Entry 7MIN (electron microscopy, 3.09 A resolution); this record covers chains A and D of the 4 polymer chains in the assembly.

[Chain A (and D)]
Protein: Transient receptor potential cation channel subfamily V member 3
From: Mus musculus
Notes: chain D of this document is another copy of the same molecule, construct and numbering; everything in this record applies to it too
UniProt: Q8K424 (TRPV3_MOUSE); numbering as in UniProt (aligned over 1-791)
Chain sequence (808 residues; each row starts with the number of its first residue):
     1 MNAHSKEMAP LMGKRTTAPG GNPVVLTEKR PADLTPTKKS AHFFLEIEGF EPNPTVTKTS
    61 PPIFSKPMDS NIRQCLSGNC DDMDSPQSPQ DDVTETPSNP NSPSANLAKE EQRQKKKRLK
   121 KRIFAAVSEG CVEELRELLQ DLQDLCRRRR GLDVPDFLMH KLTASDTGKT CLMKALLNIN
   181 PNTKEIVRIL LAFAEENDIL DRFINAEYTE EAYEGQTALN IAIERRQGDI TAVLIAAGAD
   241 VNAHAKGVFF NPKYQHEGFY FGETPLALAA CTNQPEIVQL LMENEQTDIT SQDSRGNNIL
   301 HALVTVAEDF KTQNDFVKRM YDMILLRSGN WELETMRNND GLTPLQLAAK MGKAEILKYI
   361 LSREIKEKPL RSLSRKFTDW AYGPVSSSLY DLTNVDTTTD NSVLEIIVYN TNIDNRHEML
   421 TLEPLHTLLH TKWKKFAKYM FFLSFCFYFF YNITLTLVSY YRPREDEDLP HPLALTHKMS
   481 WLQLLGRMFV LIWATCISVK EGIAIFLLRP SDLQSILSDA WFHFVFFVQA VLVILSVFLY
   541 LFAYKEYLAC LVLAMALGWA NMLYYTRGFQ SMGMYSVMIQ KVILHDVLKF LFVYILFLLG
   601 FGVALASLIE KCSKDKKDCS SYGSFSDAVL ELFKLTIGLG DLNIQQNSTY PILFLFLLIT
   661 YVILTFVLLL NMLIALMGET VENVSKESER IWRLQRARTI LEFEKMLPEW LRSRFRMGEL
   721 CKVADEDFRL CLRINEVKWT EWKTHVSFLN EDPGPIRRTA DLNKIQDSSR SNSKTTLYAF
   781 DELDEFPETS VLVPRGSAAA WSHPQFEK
Disordered / not traced: 1-117, 758-808
Disulfide bonds: Cys612-Cys619
Differences from the reference sequence: expression tag (792-808)
Ion coordination: Na+: Gly638 (shared with 1 residue of chain B; 1 residue of chain C; Gly638(D) of chain D)
UniProt features mapped onto this chain:
  - binding site (Na(+)): Gly638
What the authors report for this chain:
  - self-association interface (contacts with another copy of this molecule): Lys169, Lys174, Arg226, Trp739, Trp742, Glu751

[Chain A / chain D interface]
Residue-residue contacts (72):
  Tyr382(A) - Glu224(D)
  Tyr382(A) - Phe249(D)  hydrophobic
  Tyr382(A) - Phe250(D)
  Gly383(A) - Glu224(D)  hydrogen bond (backbone-side chain)
  Pro384(A) - Phe259(D)
  Val385(A) - Gly258(D)
  Thr456(A) - Val603(D)
  Tyr460(A) - Phe625(D)  hydrogen bond (side chain-backbone)
  Arg462(A) - Ser607(D)  hydrogen bond (side chain-backbone)
  Arg464(A) - Ser607(D)
  Arg464(A) - Ile609(D)  hydrogen bond (side chain-backbone)
  Lys545(A) - Tyr650(D)  hydrogen bond (backbone-side chain)
  Glu546(A) - Tyr650(D)
  Leu548(A) - Leu608(D)  hydrophobic
  Ala549(A) - Leu653(D)  hydrophobic
  Val552(A) - Ala604(D)
  Val552(A) - Leu657(D)  hydrophobic
  Leu553(A) - Leu653(D)  hydrophobic
  Met555(A) - Ser607(D)
  Ala556(A) - Ala604(D)  hydrophobic
  Trp559(A) - Leu596(D)
  Ser571(A) - Lys589(D)
  Met572(A) - Lys589(D)
  Met572(A) - Phe592(D)  hydrophobic
  Tyr575(A) - Val593(D)  hydrophobic
  Tyr575(A) - Met672(D)
  Tyr575(A) - Leu676(D)  hydrophobic
  Ile579(A) - Leu668(D)  hydrophobic
  Ile579(A) - Met672(D)  hydrophobic
  Val582(A) - Leu668(D)  hydrophobic
  Ile583(A) - Leu668(D)  hydrophobic
  Lys634(A) - Asp641(D)  salt bridge
  Lys634(A) - Leu642(D)
  Ile637(A) - Phe666(D)  hydrophobic
  Gly638(A) - Gly638(D)
  Leu639(A) - Leu635(D)  hydrophobic
  Leu639(A) - Gly638(D)
  Leu639(A) - Leu639(D)
  Leu639(A) - Leu642(D)  hydrophobic
  Gly640(A) - Gly640(D)  hydrogen bond (backbone-backbone)
  Gly640(A) - Asp641(D)
  Leu673(A) - Val667(D)  hydrophobic
  Leu673(A) - Asn671(D)
  Ile674(A) - Asn671(D)
  Ile674(A) - Ile674(D)  hydrophobic
  Met677(A) - Val667(D)
  Met677(A) - Asn671(D)
  Met677(A) - Met672(D)
  Val681(A) - Leu676(D)  hydrophobic
  Asn735(A) - His256(D)
  Trp739(A) - Cys271(D)
  Trp739(A) - Gln313(D)
  Thr740(A) - Thr312(D)
  Thr740(A) - Gln313(D)
  Trp742(A) - Arg226(D)
  Trp742(A) - Thr272(D)
  Trp742(A) - Asn273(D)
  Lys743(A) - Arg226(D)
  Thr744(A) - Arg225(D)  hydrogen bond (side chain-backbone)
  His745(A) - Glu224(D)
  His745(A) - Arg225(D)  hydrogen bond (backbone-side chain)
  Phe748(A) - Leu177(D)
  Phe748(A) - Asn178(D)
  Glu751(A) - Lys169(D)  salt bridge
  Glu751(A) - Lys174(D)
  Glu751(A) - Asn178(D)  hydrogen bond
  Asp752(A) - Lys169(D)  salt bridge
  Asp752(A) - Tyr213(D)
  Pro753(A) - Tyr213(D)
  Pro753(A) - Phe249(D)
  Gly754(A) - Tyr213(D)  hydrogen bond (backbone-side chain)
  Pro755(A) - Glu257(D)
Other interface residues (no listed pair), chain A (60 interface residues in all): Trp380, Ser459, Ala560, Met562, Leu563, Met578, Val587, Phe590, Leu591, Leu630, Phe633, Thr636, Gly678, Glu682, Ser685
Other interface residues (no listed pair), chain D (65 interface residues in all): Ile179, Gln216, Asn220, Phe261, Leu268, Val306, Glu308, Phe316, Phe590, Phe597, Gly600, Phe601, Ala606, Ser624, Ile644, Val662, Ile663, Leu669, Ala675, Glu679

[In short]
The interface between chain A and chain D involves 60 residues on one side and 65 on the other, with 10
hydrogen bonds and 3 salt bridges. Among the polar pairs are Lys634(A)-Asp641(D), Glu751(A)-Lys169(D) and
Asp752(A)-Lys169(D). From UniProt: Na+-binding residue Gly638(A) on chain A. From the paper: a
self-association interface involving Lys169(A), Lys174(A) and Arg226(A) among others.
Chain A and chain D are both Transient receptor potential cation channel subfamily V member 3 (Mus musculus);
the structure, Mouse TRPV3 in cNW11 nanodiscs, closed state at 42 degrees Celsius, was determined by electron
microscopy together with 7MIJ, 7MIK, 7MIL, 7MIM and 7MIO from the same study.
